6W2D - chains f and k of the 21 polymer chains in the assembly; structure by electron microscopy, 4.00 A resolution.

== Chain f ==
Protein: Triplex capsid protein 1
From: Epstein-Barr virus (strain B95-8)
UniProt: P03187 (TRX1_EBVB9); numbering as in UniProt (aligned over 1-364)
Chain sequence (364 residues; numbered 1 to 364; the number before each row is that of its first residue):
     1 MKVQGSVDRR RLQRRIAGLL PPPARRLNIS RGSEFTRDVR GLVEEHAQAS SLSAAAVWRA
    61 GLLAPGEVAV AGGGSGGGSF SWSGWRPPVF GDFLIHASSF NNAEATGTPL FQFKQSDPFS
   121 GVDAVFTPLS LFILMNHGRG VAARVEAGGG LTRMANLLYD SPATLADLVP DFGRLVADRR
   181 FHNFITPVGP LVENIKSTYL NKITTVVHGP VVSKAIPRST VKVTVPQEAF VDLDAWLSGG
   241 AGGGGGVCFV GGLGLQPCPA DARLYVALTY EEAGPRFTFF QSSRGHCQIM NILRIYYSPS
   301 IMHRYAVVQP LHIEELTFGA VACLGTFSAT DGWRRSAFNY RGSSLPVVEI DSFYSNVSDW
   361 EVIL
Disordered / not traced: 63-83, 137-149, 239-253
Reported in the primary citation:
  - conformationally variable residues (order/disorder transition): Leu63 to Ser83

== Chain k ==
Protein: Triplex capsid protein 2
From: Epstein-Barr virus (strain B95-8)
UniProt: P25214 (TRX2_EBVB9); numbering as in UniProt (aligned over 1-301)
Chain sequence (301 residues; each row starts with the number of its first residue):
     1 MDLKVVVSLS SRLYTDEIAK MQQRIGCILP LASTHGTQNV QGLGLGQVYS LETVPDYVSM
    61 YNYLSDCTLA VLDEVSVDSL ILTKIVPGQT YAIKNKYQPF FQWHGTGSLS VMPPVFGREH
   121 ATVKLESNDV DIVFPMVLPT PIAEEVLQKI LLFNVYSRVV MQAPGNADML DVHMHLGSVS
   181 YLGHHYELAL PEVPGPLGLA LLDNLSLYFC IMVTLLPRAS MRLVRGLIRH EHHDLLNLFQ
   241 EMVPDEIARI DLDDLSVADD LSRMRVMMTY LQSLASLFNL GPRLATAAYS QETLTATCWL
   301 R
Disordered / not traced: 300-301

== Chain f / chain k interface ==
Residue-residue contacts - 35 pairs, chain f then chain k:
  Arg180(f) - Arg265(k)
  Gly254(f) - Gln47(k)
  Leu255(f) - Gln47(k)  hydrogen bond (backbone-side chain)
  Gln256(f) - Asp66(k)
  Pro257(f) - Ala32(k)
  Pro257(f) - Tyr63(k)  hydrophobic
  Pro257(f) - Asp66(k)
  Pro257(f) - Cys67(k)  hydrophobic
  Cys258(f) - Ala32(k)
  Cys258(f) - Ser33(k)
  Pro259(f) - Asp66(k)
  Ala260(f) - Thr34(k)
  Arg284(f) - Asp66(k)
  His286(f) - Ser276(k)
  Cys287(f) - Ser276(k)  hydrogen bond (side chain-backbone)
  Cys287(f) - Leu280(k)  hydrogen bond (side chain-backbone)
  Gln288(f) - Asn62(k)  hydrogen bond
  Gln288(f) - Ser65(k)  hydrogen bond
  Asn291(f) - Asn204(k)  hydrogen bond
  Asn291(f) - Leu277(k)
  Arg294(f) - Asn204(k)  hydrogen bond
  Arg294(f) - Leu207(k)
  Arg294(f) - Tyr208(k)  hydrogen bond
  Ile313(f) - Leu215(k)  hydrophobic
  Ile313(f) - Arg263(k)
  Thr317(f) - Tyr270(k)  hydrogen bond
  Glu361(f) - Gln272(k)
  Glu361(f) - Ser273(k)
  Glu361(f) - Ser276(k)  hydrogen bond
  Val362(f) - Tyr208(k)
  Val362(f) - Thr269(k)
  Val362(f) - Tyr270(k)  hydrophobic
  Val362(f) - Ser273(k)
  Leu364(f) - Ile211(k)  hydrophobic
  Leu364(f) - Tyr270(k)
Other interface residues (no listed pair), chain f (25 interface residues in all): Arg179, Asn183, Ser283, Met290, Leu316, Ile363
Other interface residues (no listed pair), chain k (25 interface residues in all): Val266, Asn279

== Summary ==
The chain f/chain k interface involves 25 residues from each chain; the contacts include 10 hydrogen bonds.
Polar pairs include Leu255(f)-Gln47(k), Cys287(f)-Ser276(k) and Cys287(f)-Leu280(k). The paper reports
conformational variability at Leu63(f).
Chain f is Triplex capsid protein 1 and chain k is Triplex capsid protein 2, both from Epstein-Barr virus
(strain B95-8); the structure, Structures of Capsid and Capsid-Associated Tegument Complex inside the
Epstein-Barr Virus, was determined by electron microscopy, deposited together with 6W19 and 6W2E.
